8WYR - chains L and M of the 12 polymer chains in the assembly; structure by electron microscopy, 3.39 A resolution.

== Chain L ==
Molecule: Interleukin-2, Isoform 1 of Immunoglobulin heavy constant mu
Source organism: Homo sapiens
Reference sequence: chimeric construct of P60568, P01871: residues 174-194 from P60568 (IL2_HUMAN) positions 1-21 (UniProt number = residue number - 173); residues 229-576 from P01871 positions 106-453 (UniProt number = residue number - 123)
Amino-acid sequence (403 residues; row label = number of the first residue in the row):
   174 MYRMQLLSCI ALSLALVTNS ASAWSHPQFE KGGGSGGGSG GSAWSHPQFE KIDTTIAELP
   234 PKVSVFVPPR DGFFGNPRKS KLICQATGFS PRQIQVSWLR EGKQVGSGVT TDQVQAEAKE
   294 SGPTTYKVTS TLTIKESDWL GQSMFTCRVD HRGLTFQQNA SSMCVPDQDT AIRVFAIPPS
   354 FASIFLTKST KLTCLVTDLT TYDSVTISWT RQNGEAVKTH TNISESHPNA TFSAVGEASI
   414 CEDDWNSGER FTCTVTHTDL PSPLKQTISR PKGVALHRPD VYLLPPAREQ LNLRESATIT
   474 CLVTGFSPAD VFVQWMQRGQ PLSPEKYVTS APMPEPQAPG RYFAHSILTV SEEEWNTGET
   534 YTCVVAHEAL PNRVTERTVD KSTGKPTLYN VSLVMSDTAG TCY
Unresolved in the structure: 174-344
Cystine bridges: Cys367-Cys426, Cys474-Cys536
Glycans and other covalent adducts: N-acetylglucosamine (NAG) linked to Asn563
Differences from the reference sequence: linker (195-228)
Swiss-Prot annotation at these positions:
  - glycosylation (N-linked (GlcNAc...) asparagine): Asn332 (complex), Asn395, Asn402

== Chain M ==
Molecule: Interleukin-2, CD5 antigen-like
Source organism: Homo sapiens
Reference sequence: chimeric construct of P60568, O43866: residues -11 to 9 from P60568 (IL2_HUMAN) positions 1-21 (UniProt number = residue number + 12); residues 20-347 from O43866 positions 20-347 (same numbers)
Amino-acid sequence (359 residues; numbered -11 to 347; the number before each row is that of its first residue; numbers below 1 keep their minus sign (Met-11 is residue -11)):
   -11 MYRMQLLSCI ALSLALVTNS ARIHHHHHHH HSPSGVRLVG GLHRCEGRVE VEQKGQWGTV
    49 CDDGWDIKDV AVLCRELGCG AASGTPSGIL YEPPAEKEQK VLIQSVSCTG TEDTLAQCEQ
   109 EEVYDCSHDE DAGASCENPE SSFSPVPEGV RLADGPGHCK GRVEVKHQNQ WYTVCQTGWS
   169 LRAAKVVCRQ LGCGRAVLTQ KRCNKHAYGR KPIWLSQMSC SGREATLQDC PSGPWGKNTC
   229 NHDEDTWVEC EDPFDLRLVG GDNLCSGRLE VLHKGVWGSV CDDNWGEKED QVVCKQLGCG
   289 KSLSPSFRDR KCYGPGVGRI WLDNVRCSGE EQSLEQCQHR FWGFHDCTHQ EDVAVICSG
Unresolved in the structure: -11 to 132, 346-347
Cystine bridges: Cys147-Cys181, Cys163-Cys228, Cys176-Cys238, Cys208-Cys218, Cys253-Cys287, Cys269-Cys335, Cys282-Cys345, Cys315-Cys325
Differences from the reference sequence: linker (10-19)
Bound ions: Ca2+ site 1: Asp270, Asp271, Glu339 (shared with 1 residue of chain J); Ca2+ site 2: Asp271, Asp311
From the paper describing this entry:
  - Ca2+ coordination: Asp270, Asp271, Asp311, Asp334, Glu339
  - mutagenesis - D50A/D51A, E118A, C191S (Kd of 13.2 +/- 2.2 nM): unchanged binding to Fcmu-J
  - mutagenesis - R183A/V185N, D270A/D271A, D270A/D271A/E339A, E339A: abolished binding to Fcmu-J
  - mutagenesis - F329N/G331S: decreased binding to Fcmu-J

== Interface between chain L and chain M ==
Contacting residue pairs (13; chain L residue first):
  Lys361(L) - Leu186(M)
  Lys361(L) - Gln188(M)
  Lys361(L) - Lys189(M)
  Lys391(L) - His230(M)  hydrogen bond (backbone-side chain)
  His393(L) - His230(M)  hydrogen bond
  Ser412(L) - Cys191(M)  hydrogen bond (backbone-side chain)
  Ser412(L) - Asn229(M)
  Ser412(L) - Glu232(M)
  Cys414(L) - Arg190(M)
  Cys414(L) - Cys191(M)  disulfide
  Glu415(L) - Cys191(M)
  Glu415(L) - Asn192(M)
  Glu415(L) - Lys193(M)
Interface residues without a listed pair, chain L (8 interface residues in all): Ser362, Asn395
Interface residues without a listed pair, chain M (11 interface residues in all): Thr187
Disulfides between the chains: Cys414(L)-Cys191(M)
The authors on this interface:
  - pairs named by the authors: Cys414(L)-Cys191(M) (covalent link)
  - interface residues, chain M: His230(M)

== In short ==
8 residues of chain L face 11 of chain M across their interface; the contacts include 1 disulfide bond and 3
hydrogen bonds. Among the polar pairs are Lys391(L)-His230(M), His393(L)-His230(M) and Ser412(L)-Cys191(M).
The authors report a contact between Cys414(L) and Cys191(M). From the paper: R183A/V185N, D270A/D271A and
D270A/D271A/E339A of chain M, among others, abolish binding to Fcmu-J; the interface residue His230(M); 8
substitutions were tested in all.
Chain L is Interleukin-2, Isoform 1 of Immunoglobulin heavy constant mu and chain M is Interleukin-2, CD5
antigen-like, both from Homo sapiens; the structure, Cryo-EM structure of human CD5L bound to IgM-Fc/J, was
determined by electron microscopy (same publication as 8WYS).
